Entry 3UTB (X-ray diffraction, 2.20 A resolution); this record covers chains E and J of the 10 polymer chains in the assembly.

[Chain E]
Molecule: Histone H3.2
From: Xenopus laevis
UniProtKB: P84233 (H32_XENLA); residues 1-135 here correspond to UniProt positions 2-136 (UniProt number = residue number + 1)
Sequence (135 residues; row label = number of the first residue in the row):
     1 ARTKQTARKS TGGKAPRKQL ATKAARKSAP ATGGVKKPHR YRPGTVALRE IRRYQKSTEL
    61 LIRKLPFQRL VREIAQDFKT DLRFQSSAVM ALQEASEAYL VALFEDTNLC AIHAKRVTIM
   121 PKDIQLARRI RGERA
Unresolved in the structure: 1-38
Swiss-Prot annotation at these positions:
  - modified residue: Arg2 (Asymmetric dimethylarginine), Thr3 (Phosphothreonine), Lys4 (Allysine), Gln5 (5-glutamyl dopamine), Thr6 (Phosphothreonine), Arg8 (Citrulline), Lys9 (N6,N6,N6-trimethyllysine), Ser10 (ADP-ribosylserine), Thr11 (Phosphothreonine), Lys14 (N6-(2-hydroxyisobutyryl)lysine), Arg17 (Asymmetric dimethylarginine), Lys18 (N6-(2-hydroxyisobutyryl)lysine), Lys23 (N6-(2-hydroxyisobutyryl)lysine), Arg26 (Citrulline), Lys27 (N6,N6,N6-trimethyllysine), Ser28 (ADP-ribosylserine), Lys36 (N6,N6,N6-trimethyllysine), Lys37 (N6-methyllysine), Tyr41 (Phosphotyrosine), Lys56 (N6,N6,N6-trimethyllysine) and 8 more in UniProt
  - lipidation: Cys110 (S-palmitoyl cysteine)
Ion coordination: Mn2+ near Asp81 (its only coordinating residue here)

[Chain J]
Molecule: 146-nt DNA strand
Sequence (146 nucleotides; each row starts with the number of its first residue; numbers below 1 keep their minus sign (DA-73 is residue -73)):
   -73 ATCTCCAAAT ATCCCTTGCG GATCGTAGAA AAAGTGTGTC AAACTGCGCT ATCAAAGGGA
   -13 AACTTCAACT GAATTCAGTT GAAGTTTCCC TTTGATAGCG CAGTTTGACA CACTTTTTCT
    47 ACGATCCGCA AGGGATATTT GGAGAT
Ion coordination: Mn2+ site 1 near DG-46 (its only coordinating residue here); Mn2+ site 2 near DG-3 (its only coordinating residue here); Mn2+ site 3 near DG7 (its only coordinating residue here); Mn2+ site 4 near DG58 (its only coordinating residue here); Mn2+ site 5 near DG60 (its only coordinating residue here); Mn2+ site 6 near DG68 (its only coordinating residue here)

[Interface between chain E and chain J]
Pairs across the interface (26; chain E residue first):
  His39(E) - DG70(J)  sugar contact
  Arg40(E) - DG70(J)  sugar contact
  Tyr41(E) - DA69(J)  phosphate contact
  Tyr41(E) - DG70(J)  phosphate contact
  Arg42(E) - DC-5(J)  salt bridge to the phosphate
  Arg42(E) - DG70(J)  hydrogen bond to the phosphate
  Pro43(E) - DA-6(J)  phosphate contact
  Pro43(E) - DC-5(J)  sugar contact
  Thr45(E) - DA69(J)  phosphate contact
  Thr45(E) - DG70(J)  hydrogen bond to the phosphate
  Arg63(E) - DA-14(J)  phosphate contact
  Arg63(E) - DA-13(J)  salt bridge to the phosphate
  Arg72(E) - DA-23(J)  salt bridge to the phosphate
  Arg83(E) - DT-24(J)  sugar contact
  Arg83(E) - DA-23(J)  phosphate contact
  Phe84(E) - DT-24(J)  sugar contact
  Phe84(E) - DA-23(J)  hydrogen bond to the phosphate
  Gln85(E) - DT-24(J)  phosphate contact
  Ser86(E) - DT-24(J)  hydrogen bond to the phosphate
  Arg116(E) - DG-3(J)  phosphate contact
  Arg116(E) - DA-2(J)  phosphate contact
  Val117(E) - DG-3(J)  hydrogen bond to the phosphate
  Thr118(E) - DT-4(J)  hydrogen bond to the phosphate
  Thr118(E) - DG-3(J)  hydrogen bond to the phosphate
  Met120(E) - DG-3(J)  phosphate contact
  Met120(E) - DA-2(J)  phosphate contact
Interface residues without a listed pair, chain E (17 interface residues in all): Lys115
Interface residues without a listed pair, chain J (12 interface residues in all): DA71

[Summary]
17 residues of chain E face 12 of chain J across their interface, with 7 hydrogen bonds and 3 salt bridges.
Polar contacts include Arg42(E)-DG70(J), Thr45(E)-DG70(J) and Phe84(E)-DA-23(J).
Here chain E is Histone H3.2 (Xenopus laevis) and chain J is a 146-nt DNA strand. Entry 3UTB (Crystal
Structure of Nucleosome Core Particle Assembled with the 146b Alpha-Satellite Sequence (NCP146b)) was
determined by X-ray diffraction, deposited together with 3UT9 and 3UTA.
